PDB entry 4BWK | X-ray diffraction, 3.30 A resolution | chains A and B

# Chain A (and B)
Molecule: Pab-dependent poly(a)-specific ribonuclease subunit pan-3
Organism: Neurospora crassa
Notes: fragment: pseudokinase domain, coiled coil, cterminal knob, residues 234-656; chain B of this document is another copy of the same molecule, construct and numbering; everything in this record applies to it too
UniProt: Q7SDP4 (PAN3_NEUCR); numbering as in UniProt (aligned over 234-656)
Chain sequence (429 residues; each row starts with the number of its first residue):
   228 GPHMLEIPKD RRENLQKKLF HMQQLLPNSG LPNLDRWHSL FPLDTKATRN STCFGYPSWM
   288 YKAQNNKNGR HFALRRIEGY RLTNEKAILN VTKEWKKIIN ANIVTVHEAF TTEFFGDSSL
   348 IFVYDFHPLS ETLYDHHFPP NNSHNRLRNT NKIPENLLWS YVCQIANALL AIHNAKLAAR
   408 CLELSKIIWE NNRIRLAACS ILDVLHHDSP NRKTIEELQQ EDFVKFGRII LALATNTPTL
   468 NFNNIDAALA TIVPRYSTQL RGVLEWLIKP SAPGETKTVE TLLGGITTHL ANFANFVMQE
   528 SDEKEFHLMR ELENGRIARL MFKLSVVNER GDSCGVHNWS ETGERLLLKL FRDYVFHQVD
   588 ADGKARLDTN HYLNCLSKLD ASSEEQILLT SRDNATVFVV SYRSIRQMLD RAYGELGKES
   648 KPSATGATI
Not modelled in the structure: 228-234, 368-377, 558-567, 647-656 (chain B: 228-234, 369-377, 435-439, 558-568, 647-656)
Differences from the reference sequence: expression tag (228-233)
Residues lining bound ligands: ATP-gamma-S (AGS; phosphothiophosphoric acid-adenylate ester): Leu270, Asp271, Thr272, Lys273, Thr275, Arg276, Asn277, Ser285, Met287, Ala300, Arg302, Val331, Tyr351, Asp352, Phe353, His354, Ser357, Glu358, Thr359, Ser412, Lys413, Ile415, Ala424
Curated features (UniProtKB/Swiss-Prot):
  - binding site (ATP): Thr275 to Cys280, Arg302, Asp352 to Thr359, Ser412, Lys413

# Interface between chain A and chain B
Residue-residue contacts - 117 pairs, chain A then chain B:
  Arg238(A) with Glu532(B), salt bridge; Leu535(B)
  Leu242(A) with Glu532(B); Leu535(B), hydrophobic; Met536(B), hydrophobic; Leu539(B), hydrophobic
  Gln243(A) with Leu539(B); Arg543(B)
  Lys245(A) with Glu532(B), salt bridge; Met536(B)
  Leu246(A) with Met536(B)
  Ile326(A) with Gln526(B)
  Asn327(A) with Asn522(B)
  Ala328(A) with Asn522(B), hydrogen bond (backbone-side chain); Met525(B), hydrophobic
  Asn329(A) with Met525(B)
  Asn394(A) with Ala518(B); Asn522(B); Met525(B)
  Leu397(A) with Ala518(B), hydrophobic
  Arg420(A) with Met525(B), hydrogen bond (side chain-backbone); Asp529(B), salt bridge
  Arg422(A) with Asp529(B), salt bridge
  Leu517(A) with Leu517(B), hydrophobic; Ala518(B)
  Ala518(A) with Asn394(B)
  Phe520(A) with Met525(B), hydrophobic
  Asn522(A) with Asn327(B); Ala328(B), hydrogen bond (side chain-backbone); Asn394(B), hydrogen bond
  Val524(A) with Val524(B), hydrophobic; Met525(B), hydrophobic
  Met525(A) with Ala328(B), hydrophobic; Asn329(B); Gln391(B); Arg420(B), hydrogen bond (backbone-side chain); Phe520(B), hydrophobic; Val524(B), hydrophobic
  Gln526(A) with Ile326(B)
  Ser528(A) with Ser528(B); Lys531(B), hydrogen bond (backbone-side chain)
  Asp529(A) with Arg420(B), salt bridge; Arg422(B), salt bridge
  Lys531(A) with Ser528(B), hydrogen bond; Glu532(B), salt bridge
  Glu532(A) with Arg238(B), salt bridge; Leu242(B); Lys245(B), salt bridge
  His534(A) with Leu535(B)
  Leu535(A) with Leu242(B), hydrophobic; His534(B); Leu535(B), hydrophobic
  Met536(A) with Leu242(B), hydrophobic; Lys245(B); Leu246(B)
  Glu538(A) with Glu538(B); Leu539(B); Asn541(B), hydrogen bond (backbone-side chain); Gly542(B), hydrogen bond (side chain-backbone)
  Leu539(A) with Leu242(B), hydrophobic; Leu246(B), hydrophobic; Glu538(B)
  Asn541(A) with Asn541(B); Gly542(B)
  Gly542(A) with Asn541(B)
  Arg543(A) with Gln243(B), hydrogen bond; Leu246(B); Phe247(B); Gln250(B)
  Met548(A) with Met548(B); Phe549(B), hydrophobic; Ser552(B)
  Phe549(A) with Met548(B), hydrophobic; Phe583(B), hydrophobic; Tyr599(B), hydrophobic; Leu603(B), hydrophobic
  Ser552(A) with Met548(B); Phe583(B); His584(B), hydrogen bond (backbone-side chain)
  Val553(A) with Phe583(B); His584(B), hydrogen bond (backbone-side chain); Tyr599(B)
  Asn555(A) with His584(B), hydrogen bond (backbone-side chain)
  Glu556(A) with Glu556(B); Arg579(B); His584(B), hydrogen bond (backbone-side chain)
  Arg557(A) with Phe583(B), hydrogen bond (side chain-backbone); Val586(B); Ala592(B)
  Arg579(A) with Glu556(B)
  Phe583(A) with Phe549(B), hydrophobic; Ser552(B); Val553(B)
  His584(A) with Ser552(B), hydrogen bond (side chain-backbone); Val553(B), hydrogen bond (side chain-backbone); Asn555(B), hydrogen bond (side chain-backbone); Glu556(B); Arg557(B)
  Val586(A) with Arg557(B)
  Lys591(A) with Glu646(B)
  Ala592(A) with Arg557(B); Leu643(B)
  Leu594(A) with Val553(B), hydrophobic; Tyr640(B); Leu643(B); Gly644(B)
  Tyr599(A) with Val553(B)
  Leu600(A) with Phe549(B), hydrophobic
  Leu603(A) with Phe549(B), hydrophobic
  Asp607(A) with Gln250(B)
  Ala608(A) with Gln250(B)
  Leu643(A) with Ala592(B)
  Gly644(A) with Lys591(B); Leu594(B)
  Glu646(A) with Gly590(B); Lys591(B); Ala592(B), hydrogen bond (side chain-backbone)
Also at the interface, not in a pair above, chain A (65 interface residues in all): Glu507, Leu510, Thr514, Thr515, Ala521, Glu540, Ile544, Ala545, Thr596, Tyr640, Lys645
Also at the interface, not in a pair above, chain B (67 interface residues in all): Arg239, Leu397, Glu507, Thr515, Ala521, Glu527, Ile544, Ala545, Asp580, Gln585, Thr596, Leu600

# In short
The interface between chain A and chain B involves 65 residues on one side and 67 on the other, with 19
hydrogen bonds and 9 salt bridges. Polar pairs include Arg238(A)-Glu532(B), Lys245(A)-Glu532(B) and
Arg420(A)-Asp529(B). Ligands of chain A: ATP-gamma-S.
Chain A and chain B are both Pab-dependent poly(a)-specific ribonuclease subunit pan-3 (Neurospora crassa);
the structure, Structure of Neurospora crassa PAN3 pseudokinase, was determined by X-ray diffraction together
with 4BWP and 4BWX from the same study.
